Entry 7BQ4 (X-ray diffraction, 1.62 A resolution); this record covers chains A and B.

== Chain A ==
Name: Peroxisome proliferator-activated receptor alpha
Source organism: Homo sapiens
Reference sequence: Q07869 (PPARA_HUMAN); numbering as in UniProt (aligned over 200-468)
Amino-acid sequence (273 residues; row label = number of the first residue in the row):
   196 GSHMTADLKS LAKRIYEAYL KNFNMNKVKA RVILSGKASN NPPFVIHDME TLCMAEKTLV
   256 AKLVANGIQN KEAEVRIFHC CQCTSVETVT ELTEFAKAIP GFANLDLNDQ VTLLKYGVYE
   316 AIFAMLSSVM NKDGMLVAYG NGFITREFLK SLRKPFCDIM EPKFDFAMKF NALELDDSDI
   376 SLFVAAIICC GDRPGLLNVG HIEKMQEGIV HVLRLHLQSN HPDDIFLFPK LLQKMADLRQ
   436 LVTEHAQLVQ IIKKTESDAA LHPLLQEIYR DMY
Not modelled in the structure: 196-200, 232-236, 262-264
Differences from the reference sequence: expression tag (196-199)
Small-molecule neighbours: 5,8,11,14,17-eicosapentaenoic acid (EPA): Ile241, Leu247, Ala250, Glu251, Leu254, Val255, Ile272, Phe273, Cys275, Cys276, Gln277, Thr279, Ser280, Tyr314, Phe318, Leu321, Met330, Val332, Ile339, Ile354, Met355, His440, Val444, Leu460, Tyr464
UniProt features mapped onto this chain:
  - binding site (indeglitazar): Ser280, Tyr314, Tyr464
  - site: Leu433 (Essential for heterodimerization with RXRA)
  - mutagenesis: Asp304 (D304A: Reduced heterodimerization with RXRA. Reduced DNA binding), Leu370 (L370R: Abolishes heterodimerization with RXRA. No DNA binding), Leu391 (L391R: Abolishes heterodimerization with RXRA. No DNA binding), Leu422 (L422R: No effect on heterodimerization with RXRA nor on DNA binding and transactivation activity), Ala431 (A431T: No effect on heterodimerization with RXRA nor on DNA binding), Leu433 (L433R: Abolishes heterodimerization with RXRA, DNA binding and transactivation activity)
Reported in the primary citation:
  - binding site for 5,8,11,14,17-eicosapentaenoic acid: Ser280, Tyr314, His440, Tyr464

== Chain B ==
Name: 15-meric peptide from Nuclear receptor coactivator 1
Notes: EC 2.3.1.48
Reference sequence: Q15788 (NCOA1_HUMAN); numbering as in UniProt (aligned over 683-697)
Amino-acid sequence (15 residues; each row starts with the number of its first residue):
   683 LTERHKILHR LLQEG
Not modelled in the structure: 683-685, 696-697
UniProt features mapped onto this chain:
  - motif: Leu690 to Leu694 (LXXLL motif 4)
  - mutagenesis: Leu693 to Leu694 (Slightly affects interactions with steroid receptors. Abolishes interactions with steroid receptors; when associated with A-636; A-637; A-752 and A-753)

== Interface between chain A and chain B ==
Contacting residue pairs - 22 pairs, chain A then chain B:
  Val284(A) - Leu690(B)  hydrophobic
  Thr288(A) - Leu690(B)
  Thr288(A) - Leu693(B)
  Thr288(A) - Leu694(B)
  Glu289(A) - Leu693(B)
  Lys292(A) - Leu693(B)  hydrogen bond (side chain-backbone)
  Lys292(A) - Leu694(B)
  Leu302(A) - His691(B)
  Leu302(A) - Leu694(B)  hydrophobic
  Leu302(A) - Gln695(B)
  Gln305(A) - Leu694(B)
  Val306(A) - His687(B)
  Val306(A) - Leu690(B)
  Val306(A) - Leu694(B)  hydrophobic
  Leu309(A) - Leu694(B)  hydrophobic
  Lys310(A) - His687(B)  hydrogen bond
  Pro458(A) - Ile689(B)
  Leu459(A) - Ile689(B)
  Glu462(A) - His687(B)  hydrogen bond (backbone-side chain)
  Glu462(A) - Lys688(B)  hydrogen bond (side chain-backbone)
  Glu462(A) - Ile689(B)  hydrogen bond (side chain-backbone)
  Glu462(A) - Leu690(B)  hydrogen bond (side chain-backbone)
Also at the interface, not in a pair above, chain A (15 interface residues in all): Thr285, Phe297, Ile463
Also at the interface, not in a pair above, chain B (9 interface residues in all): Arg686

== Summary ==
15 residues of chain A face 9 of chain B across their interface; the contacts include 6 hydrogen bonds. Polar
pairs include Lys292(A)-Leu693(B), Lys310(A)-His687(B) and Glu462(A)-His687(B). Chain A binds
5,8,11,14,17-eicosapentaenoic acid. The paper reports a binding site for 5,8,11,14,17-eicosapentaenoic acid at
Ser280(A), Tyr314(A) and His440(A) among others.
Here chain A is Peroxisome proliferator-activated receptor alpha (Homo sapiens) and chain B is 15-meric
peptide from Nuclear receptor coactivator 1. Entry 7BQ4 (X-ray structure of human PPARalpha ligand binding
domain-eicosapentaenoic acid (EPA)-SRC1 coactivator peptide co-crystals obtained by delipidation ...) was
determined by X-ray diffraction together with 7BPY, 7BPZ, 7BQ0, 7BQ1, 7BQ2 and 7BQ3 from the same study.
